6WOY - chains C and H of the 9 polymer chains in the assembly; structure by X-ray diffraction, 3.00 A resolution.

[Chain C]
Molecule: DNA-directed RNA polymerase subunit beta
From: Thermus thermophilus
Notes: EC 2.7.7.6
UniProtKB: Q8RQE9 (RPOB_THET8); numbering as in UniProt (aligned over 1-1119)
Amino-acid sequence (1119 residues; numbered 1 to 1119; the number before each row is that of its first residue):
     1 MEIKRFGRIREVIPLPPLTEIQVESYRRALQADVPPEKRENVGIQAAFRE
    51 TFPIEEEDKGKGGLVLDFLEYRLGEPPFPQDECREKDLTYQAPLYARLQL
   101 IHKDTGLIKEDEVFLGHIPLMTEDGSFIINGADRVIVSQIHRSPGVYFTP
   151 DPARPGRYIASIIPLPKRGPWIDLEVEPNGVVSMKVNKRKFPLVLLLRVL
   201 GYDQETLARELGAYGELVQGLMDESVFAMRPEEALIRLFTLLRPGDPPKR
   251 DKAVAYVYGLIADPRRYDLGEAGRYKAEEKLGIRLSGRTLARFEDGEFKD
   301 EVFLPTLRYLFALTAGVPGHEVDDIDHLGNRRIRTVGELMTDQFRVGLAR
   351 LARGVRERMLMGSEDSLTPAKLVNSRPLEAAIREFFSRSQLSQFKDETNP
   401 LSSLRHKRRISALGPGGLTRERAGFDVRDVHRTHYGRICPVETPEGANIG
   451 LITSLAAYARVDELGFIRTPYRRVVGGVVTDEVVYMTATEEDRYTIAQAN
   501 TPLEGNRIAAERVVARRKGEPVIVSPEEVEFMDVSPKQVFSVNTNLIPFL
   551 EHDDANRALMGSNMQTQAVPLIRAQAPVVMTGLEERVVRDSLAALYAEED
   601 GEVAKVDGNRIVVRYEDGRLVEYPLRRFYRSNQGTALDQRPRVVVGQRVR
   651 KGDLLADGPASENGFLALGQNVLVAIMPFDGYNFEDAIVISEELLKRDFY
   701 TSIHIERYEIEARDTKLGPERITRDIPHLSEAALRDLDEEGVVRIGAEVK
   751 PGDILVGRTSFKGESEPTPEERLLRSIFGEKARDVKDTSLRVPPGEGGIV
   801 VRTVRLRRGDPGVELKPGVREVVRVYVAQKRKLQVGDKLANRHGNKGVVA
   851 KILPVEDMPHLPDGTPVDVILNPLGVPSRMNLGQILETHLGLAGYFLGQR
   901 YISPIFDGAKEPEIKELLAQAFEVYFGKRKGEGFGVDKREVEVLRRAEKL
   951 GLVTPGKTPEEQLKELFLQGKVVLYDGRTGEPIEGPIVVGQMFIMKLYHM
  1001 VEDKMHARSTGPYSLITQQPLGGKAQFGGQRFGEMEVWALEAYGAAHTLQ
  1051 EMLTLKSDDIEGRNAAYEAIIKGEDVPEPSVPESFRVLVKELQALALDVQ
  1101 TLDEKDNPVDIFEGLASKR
Unresolved in the structure: 57-63, 1119

[Chain H]
Molecule: 27-nt DNA strand
Sequence (27 nucleotides; row label = number of the first residue in the row):
     1 TATAATGGGAGCTGTCACGGATGCAGG
Unresolved in the structure: 26-27

[Interface between chain C and chain H]
Contacting residue pairs - 23 pairs, chain C then chain H:
  Lys167(C) with DC12(H), base contact; DT13(H), base contact
  Gly169(C) with DT13(H), base contact
  Pro170(C) with DT13(H), base contact
  Trp171(C) with DT13(H), base contact; DG14(H), sugar contact
  Asn187(C) with DG11(H), hydrogen bond to the base
  Arg243(C) with DG8(H), hydrogen bond to the base; DG9(H), hydrogen bond to the base; DA10(H), base contact
  Gly245(C) with DG7(H), hydrogen bond to the base
  Tyr256(C) with DG11(H), hydrogen bond to the base
  Leu260(C) with DG11(H), base contact
  Arg266(C) with DA10(H), salt bridge to the phosphate
  Ile325(C) with DG14(H), base contact
  Asp326(C) with DG14(H), hydrogen bond to the base
  Arg331(C) with DG14(H), hydrogen bond to the base
  Leu418(C) with DG14(H), base contact
  Glu421(C) with DT15(H), base contact
  Arg422(C) with DT13(H), salt bridge to the phosphate; DG14(H), phosphate contact; DT15(H), phosphate contact
  Val427(C) with DG14(H), base contact
Also at the interface, not in a pair above, chain C (22 interface residues in all): Arg142, Pro166, Asp246, Pro247, Asp426

[Overview]
22 residues of chain C and 9 residues of chain H are in contact, with 7 hydrogen bonds and 2 salt bridges.
Polar contacts include Asn187(C)-DG11(H), Arg243(C)-DG8(H) and Arg243(C)-DG9(H).
Here chain C is DNA-directed RNA polymerase subunit beta (Thermus thermophilus) and chain H is a 27-nt DNA
strand. Entry 6WOY (Thermus thermophilus RNA polymerase initially transcribing complex with 3'dCTP) was
determined by X-ray diffraction together with 6WOX from the same study.
